Entry 9EKE (X-ray diffraction, 3.10 A resolution); this record covers chains A and C.

# Chain A
Protein: Salivary anti-complement protein
Source organism: Lutzomyia longipalpis
UniProt: Q5WPZ4 (SALO_LUTLO); residues 23-115 here = UniProt positions 23-115
Sequence (104 residues; numbered 23 to 126; the number before each row is that of its first residue):
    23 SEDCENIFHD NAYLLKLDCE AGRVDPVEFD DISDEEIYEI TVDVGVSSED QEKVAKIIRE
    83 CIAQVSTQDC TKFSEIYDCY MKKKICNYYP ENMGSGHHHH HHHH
Unresolved in the structure: 23, 113-126
Disulfide bonds: Cys-26/Cys-108, Cys-41/Cys-92, Cys-83/Cys-101
Construct notes: engineered mutation Phe-51 (Tyr in Q5WPZ4); expression tag (116-126)

# Chain C
Protein: Complement C1r subcomponent
Source organism: Homo sapiens
Notes: EC 3.4.21.41
UniProt: P00736 (C1R_HUMAN); residue numbers follow UniProt; this construct covers 308-705
Sequence (409 residues; numbered 308 to 716; the number before each row is that of its first residue):
   308 KCPQPKTLDE FTIIQNLQPQ YQFRDYFIAT CKQGYQLIEG NQVLHSFTAV CQDDGTWHRA
   368 MPRCKIKDCG QPRNLPNGDF RYTTTMGVNT YKARIQYYCH EPYYKMQTRA GSRESEQGVY
   428 TCTAQGIWKN EQKGEKIPRC LPVCGKPVNP VEQRQRIIGG QKAKMGNFPW QVFTNIHGRG
   488 GGALLGDRWI LTAAHTLYPK EHEAQSNASL DVFLGHTNVE ELMKLGNHPI RRVSVHPDYR
   548 QDESYNFEGD IALLELENSV TLGPNLLPIC LPDNDTFYDL GLMGYVSGFG VMEEKIAHDL
   608 RFVRLPVANP QACENWLRGK NRMDVFSQNM FCAGHPSLKQ DACQGDAGGV FAVRDPNTDR
   668 WVATGIVSWG IGCSRGYGFY TKVLNYVDWI KKEMEEEDGS GHHHHHHHH
Unresolved in the structure: 418-419, 509-514, 598-604, 629, 704-716
Disulfide bonds: Cys-309/Cys-358, Cys-338/Cys-371, Cys-376/Cys-429, Cys-406/Cys-447, Cys-451/Cys-577, Cys-620/Cys-639
Construct notes: engineered mutation Ala-654 (Ser in P00736); expression tag (706-716)
UniProt features mapped onto this chain:
  - active site (Charge relay system): His-502, Asp-557
  - site: Arg-463, Ile-464 (Cleavage)
  - glycosylation (N-linked (GlcNAc...) asparagine): Asn-514, Asn-581
  - natural variant: Cys-309 (C309W: In EDSPD1), Cys-338 (C338R: In EDSPD1), Cys-358 (C358F: In EDSPD1), Trp-364 (W364C: In EDSPD1; uncertain significance), Cys-371 (C371W: In EDSPD1), Arg-401 to Tyr-405 (sequence variant, change not given here; In EDSPD1; uncertain significance), Trp-435 (W435R: In EDSPD1; uncertain significance)
  - mutagenesis: Arg-463 (R463Q: Abolished autoprocessing, but promotes extrinsic cleavage by thermolysin)

# How chain A and chain C interact
Residue-residue contacts - 42 pairs, chain A then chain C:
  Asn-28(A) / Lys-646(C)
  Ile-29(A) / Gln-468(C)
  Ile-29(A) / Gln-647(C)
  Phe-30(A) / Ile-464(C)
  Phe-30(A) / Ile-465(C)  hydrophobic
  Phe-30(A) / Gly-466(C)
  His-31(A) / Ser-644(C)
  His-31(A) / Lys-646(C)
  Asp-32(A) / Leu-645(C)
  Asp-32(A) / Lys-646(C)  hydrogen bond (side chain-backbone)
  Asp-32(A) / Gln-647(C)  hydrogen bond
  Asn-33(A) / Arg-463(C)
  Asn-33(A) / Ile-464(C)
  Asn-33(A) / Gly-466(C)
  Ala-34(A) / Ile-464(C)  hydrophobic
  Tyr-35(A) / His-642(C)  hydrogen bond
  Tyr-35(A) / Ser-644(C)
  Tyr-35(A) / Leu-645(C)  hydrophobic
  Leu-36(A) / Met-590(C)  hydrophobic
  Leu-36(A) / Arg-611(C)
  Leu-36(A) / Pro-613(C)
  Leu-37(A) / Gln-462(C)
  Leu-37(A) / Arg-463(C)
  Leu-37(A) / Ile-464(C)
  Leu-39(A) / Pro-613(C)  hydrophobic
  Asp-40(A) / Met-590(C)
  Asp-40(A) / Arg-611(C)  salt bridge
  Arg-45(A) / Gly-588(C)  hydrogen bond (side chain-backbone)
  Arg-45(A) / Met-590(C)
  Phe-51(A) / Gln-462(C)
  Phe-51(A) / Arg-463(C)  hydrogen bond (backbone-side chain)
  Phe-51(A) / Ile-464(C)  hydrophobic
  Ile-54(A) / Arg-463(C)
  Glu-58(A) / Arg-461(C)  salt bridge
  Ile-62(A) / Arg-463(C)
  Ile-62(A) / Ile-465(C)
  Ile-80(A) / Ile-465(C)  hydrophobic
  Phe-95(A) / Ile-464(C)
  Ile-98(A) / Ile-464(C)  hydrophobic
  Tyr-102(A) / Ile-464(C)  hydrophobic
  Tyr-102(A) / Ile-465(C)
  Tyr-111(A) / Ile-465(C)
Also at the interface, not in a pair above, chain A (27 interface residues in all): Asp-53, Asp-65, Val-66, Tyr-99, Ile-107
Also at the interface, not in a pair above, chain C (19 interface residues in all): Gly-467, Lys-471, Leu-589
The authors on this interface:
  - specific contacts: Glu-58(A)/Arg-461(C) (salt bridge)
  - interface residues, chain A: Asp-32(A), Glu-58(A)

# In short
The interface between chain A and chain C involves 27 residues on one side and 19 on the other; the contacts
include 5 hydrogen bonds and 2 salt bridges. Polar pairs include Asp-40(A)/Arg-611(C), Glu-58(A)/Arg-461(C)
and Asp-32(A)/Lys-646(C). The paper describes a salt bridge between Glu-58(A) and Arg-461(C). The paper
reports interface residues Asp-32(A) and Glu-58(A).
Chain A is Salivary anti-complement protein (Lutzomyia longipalpis) and chain C is Complement C1r subcomponent
(Homo sapiens); the structure, Structure of a C1r Zymogen Fragment Bound to SALO, Y51F Mutant, was determined
by X-ray diffraction, deposited together with 9EKD.
